Entry 2R91 (X-ray diffraction, 2.00 A resolution); this record covers chains D and B of the 4 polymer chains in the assembly.

# Chain D (and B)
Protein: 2-Keto-3-deoxy-(6-phospho-)gluconate aldolase
Organism: Thermoproteus tenax
Notes: EC 4.1.2.-; chain B of this document is another copy of the same molecule, construct and numbering; everything in this record applies to it too
UniProt: Q704D1 (Q704D1_THETE); residues 21-306 here = UniProt positions 21-306
Chain sequence (286 residues; numbered 21 to 306; the number before each row is that of its first residue):
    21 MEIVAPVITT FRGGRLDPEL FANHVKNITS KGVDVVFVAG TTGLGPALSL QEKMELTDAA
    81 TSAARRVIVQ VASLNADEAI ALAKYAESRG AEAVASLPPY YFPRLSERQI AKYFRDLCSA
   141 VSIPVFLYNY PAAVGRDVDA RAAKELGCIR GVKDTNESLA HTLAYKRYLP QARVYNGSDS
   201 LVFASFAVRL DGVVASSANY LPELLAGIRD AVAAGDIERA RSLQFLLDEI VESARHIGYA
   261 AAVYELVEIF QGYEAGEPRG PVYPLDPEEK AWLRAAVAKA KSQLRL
UniProt features mapped onto this chain:
  - active site: K173 (Schiff-base intermediate with substrate)
  - binding site (substrate): T61, T62, Y148 to Y150, K173 to T175
  - site: Y148 (Proton shuttle)
Disulfides: C138-C168

# Interface between chain D and chain B
Residue-residue contacts (40; chain D residue first):
  E177(D) - E177(B)
  E177(D) - S178(B)
  E177(D) - L179(B)
  S178(D) - E177(B)
  L179(D) - L179(B)  hydrophobic
  L179(D) - A204(B)  hydrophobic
  A180(D) - E177(B)
  A180(D) - S200(B)
  A180(D) - L201(B)
  L183(D) - F245(B)
  R187(D) - F245(B)
  R187(D) - D248(B)
  R187(D) - E249(B)
  R187(D) - E252(B)  salt bridge
  Y188(D) - E252(B)
  S200(D) - A180(B)
  L201(D) - A180(B)
  F203(D) - V208(B)  hydrophobic
  A204(D) - L179(B)  hydrophobic
  A204(D) - V208(B)  hydrophobic
  A207(D) - A207(B)
  V208(D) - F203(B)
  V208(D) - A204(B)  hydrophobic
  V208(D) - I237(B)
  V208(D) - R241(B)  hydrogen bond (backbone-side chain)
  R209(D) - I237(B)
  R209(D) - E238(B)
  R209(D) - R241(B)  hydrogen bond (backbone-side chain)
  I237(D) - R209(B)
  E238(D) - R209(B)  salt bridge
  R241(D) - K186(B)
  R241(D) - V208(B)  hydrogen bond (side chain-backbone)
  R241(D) - R209(B)  hydrogen bond (side chain-backbone)
  F245(D) - L183(B)
  F245(D) - K186(B)
  F245(D) - R187(B)
  D248(D) - R187(B)
  E249(D) - R187(B)
  E252(D) - R187(B)  salt bridge
  E252(D) - Y188(B)  hydrogen bond
Other interface residues (no listed pair), chain D (22 interface residues in all): K186
Other interface residues (no listed pair), chain B (23 interface residues in all): R161

# In short
Chain D and chain B form an interface of 22 and 23 residues respectively, with 5 hydrogen bonds and 3 salt
bridges. Among the polar pairs are R187(D)-E252(B), E238(D)-R209(B) and V208(D)-R241(B). From UniProt:
active-site residue K173(D) and 8 substrate-binding residues on chain D.
Chain D and chain B are both 2-Keto-3-deoxy-(6-phospho-)gluconate aldolase (Thermoproteus tenax); the
structure, Crystal Structure of KD(P)GA from T.tenax, was determined by X-ray diffraction (same publication as
2R94).
